Entry 7H2O (X-ray diffraction, 1.71 A resolution); this record covers chains A and B.

Chain A:
Name: Serine protease subunit NS2B
Organism: Zika virus
UniProtKB: Q32ZE1 (POLG_ZIKV); residues 46-89 here correspond to UniProt positions 1414-1457 (UniProt number = residue number + 1368)
Amino-acid sequence (46 residues; numbered 44 to 89; the number before each row is that of its first residue):
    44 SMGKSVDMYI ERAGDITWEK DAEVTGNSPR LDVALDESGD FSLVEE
Disordered / not traced: 44-49, 89
Sequence notes: expression tag (44-45)

Chain B:
Name: Serine protease NS3
Organism: Zika virus
Notes: EC 3.4.21.91, 3.6.1.15, 3.6.4.13
UniProtKB: Q32ZE1 (POLG_ZIKV); residues 11-177 here correspond to UniProt positions 1509-1675 (UniProt number = residue number + 1498)
Amino-acid sequence (168 residues; row label = number of the first residue in the row):
    10 MKEVKKGETT DGVYRVMTRR LLGSTQVGVG VMQEGVFHTM WHVTKGAALR SGEGRLDPYW
    70 GDVKQDLVSY CGPWKLDAAW DGLSEVQLLA VPPGERAKNI QTLPGIFKTK DGDIGAVALD
   130 YPAGTSGSPI LDKCGRVIGL YGNGVVIKNG SYVSAITQGK REEETPVE
Disordered / not traced: 10-15, 172-177
Sequence notes: initiating methionine (10); conflict K107 (Arg1605 in Q32ZE1)
Ligand contacts: Z234898257 (UWD; N-methyl-1-([1,2,4]triazolo[4,3-a]pyridin-3-yl)methanamine): H51, Y130, P131, A132, S135, Y150, G151, Y161

Chain A / chain B interface:
Residue-residue contacts (97):
  D50(A) - M26(B)
  D50(A) - T27(B)
  D50(A) - R28(B)
  D50(A) - R59(B)  salt bridge
  M51(A) - M26(B)
  M51(A) - V36(B)  hydrophobic
  M51(A) - V52(B)
  M51(A) - T53(B)
  M51(A) - L58(B)
  M51(A) - R59(B)  hydrogen bond (backbone-backbone)
  Y52(A) - R24(B)
  Y52(A) - V25(B)
  Y52(A) - M26(B)  hydrogen bond (backbone-backbone)
  Y52(A) - R28(B)  hydrogen bond
  Y52(A) - S33(B)  hydrogen bond
  Y52(A) - R59(B)
  I53(A) - Y23(B)  hydrophobic
  I53(A) - R24(B)
  I53(A) - M41(B)  hydrophobic
  I53(A) - F46(B)  hydrophobic
  I53(A) - R59(B)  hydrogen bond (backbone-backbone)
  I53(A) - S60(B)
  I53(A) - L65(B)  hydrophobic
  E54(A) - Y23(B)
  E54(A) - R24(B)  hydrogen bond (backbone-backbone)
  R55(A) - E17(B)
  R55(A) - D20(B)  hydrogen bond (side chain-backbone)
  R55(A) - G21(B)
  R55(A) - V22(B)
  R55(A) - Y23(B)
  A56(A) - V22(B)  hydrogen bond (backbone-backbone)
  A56(A) - V100(B)  hydrophobic
  A56(A) - A106(B)
  G57(A) - G21(B)
  G57(A) - V22(B)  hydrogen bond (backbone-backbone)
  D58(A) - L98(B)
  I59(A) - G21(B)
  I59(A) - V22(B)
  I59(A) - V40(B)  hydrophobic
  I59(A) - L98(B)  hydrophobic
  I59(A) - L140(B)  hydrophobic
  I59(A) - G144(B)
  T60(A) - N108(B)  hydrogen bond (backbone-side chain)
  T60(A) - L140(B)
  W61(A) - E94(B)
  W61(A) - V95(B)
  W61(A) - Q96(B)
  W61(A) - Q110(B)
  W61(A) - L140(B)
  W61(A) - D141(B)
  W61(A) - K142(B)
  E62(A) - Q96(B)  hydrogen bond (backbone-side chain)
  E62(A) - N108(B)
  A65(A) - Q96(B)
  A65(A) - N108(B)
  E66(A) - N108(B)
  E66(A) - I109(B)
  E66(A) - Q110(B)  hydrogen bond (backbone-backbone)
  V67(A) - E94(B)
  V67(A) - Q110(B)
  T68(A) - I109(B)
  T68(A) - Q110(B)  hydrogen bond (backbone-backbone)
  T68(A) - T111(B)  hydrogen bond (backbone-side chain)
  T68(A) - L128(B)
  G69(A) - T111(B)
  G69(A) - A127(B)
  N70(A) - L112(B)
  N70(A) - A127(B)
  S71(A) - L112(B)  hydrogen bond (side chain-backbone)
  S71(A) - P113(B)
  S71(A) - G114(B)
  P72(A) - G114(B)
  P72(A) - I115(B)  hydrogen bond (backbone-backbone)
  P72(A) - A127(B)
  R73(A) - I115(B)
  R73(A) - K117(B)
  L74(A) - I115(B)  hydrogen bond (backbone-backbone)
  L74(A) - F116(B)
  L74(A) - K117(B)  hydrogen bond (backbone-backbone)
  L74(A) - I156(B)  hydrophobic
  D75(A) - K117(B)
  V76(A) - F116(B)  hydrophobic
  V76(A) - K117(B)  hydrogen bond (backbone-backbone)
  V76(A) - T118(B)
  L78(A) - K73(B)
  D79(A) - K73(B)
  E80(A) - K73(B)
  S81(A) - V72(B)
  G82(A) - V72(B)
  G82(A) - K73(B)
  G82(A) - N152(B)  hydrogen bond (backbone-side chain)
  F84(A) - N152(B)
  F84(A) - G153(B)
  F84(A) - V154(B)
  F84(A) - A164(B)  hydrophobic
  L86(A) - V154(B)
  L86(A) - V155(B)
Other interface residues (no listed pair), chain A (33 interface residues in all): S85
Other interface residues (no listed pair), chain B (58 interface residues in all): T19, A57, I123, P138, V146, V162

Summary:
33 residues of chain A face 58 of chain B across their interface, with 20 hydrogen bonds and 1 salt bridge.
Polar pairs include D50(A)-R59(B), Y52(A)-R28(B) and Y52(A)-S33(B). Ligands of chain B: Z234898257.
Here chain A is Serine protease subunit NS2B and chain B is Serine protease NS3, both from Zika virus. Entry
7H2O (PanDDA analysis group deposition -- Crystal Structure of ZIKV NS2B-NS3 protease in complex with
Z234898257) was determined by X-ray diffraction.
